PDB entry 1GZS | X-ray diffraction, 2.30 A resolution | chains A and B

[Chain A]
Name: GTP-binding protein
Organism: Homo sapiens
UniProtKB: P25763 (G25P_HUMAN); residues 1-178 here = UniProt positions 1-178
Sequence (180 residues; each row starts with the number of its first residue; note: 1 number in that range is skipped by the numbering (no residue carries it; nothing is unmodelled there); numbers below 1 keep their minus sign (Gly-2 is residue -2)):
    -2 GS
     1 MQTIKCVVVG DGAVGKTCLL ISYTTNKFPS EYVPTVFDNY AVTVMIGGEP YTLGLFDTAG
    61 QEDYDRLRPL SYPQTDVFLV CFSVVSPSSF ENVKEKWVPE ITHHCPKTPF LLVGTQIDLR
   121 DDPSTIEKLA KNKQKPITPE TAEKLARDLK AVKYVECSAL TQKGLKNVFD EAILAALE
Unresolved in the structure: -2 to -1
From the paper describing this entry:
  - binding site for sulfate ion: Lys16
  - conformationally variable residues (loop rearrangement, order/disorder transition, side-chain flip): Asn26 to Glu31, Phe37, Tyr40, Ala59

[Chain B]
Name: SOPE
Organism: Salmonella typhimurium
Notes: fragment: guanine nuctleotide exchange factor (gef-domain), residues 78-240
UniProtKB: O52623 (O52623); residues 78-240 here = UniProt positions 78-240
Sequence (165 residues; numbered 76 to 240; the number before each row is that of its first residue):
    76 GSLTNKVVKD FMLQTLNDID IRGSASKDPA YASQTREAIL SAVYSKNKDQ CCNLLISKGI
   136 NIAPFLQEIG EAAKNAGLPG TTKNDVFTPS GAGANPFITP LISSANSKYP RMFINQHQQA
   196 SFKIYAEKII MTEVAPLFNE CAMPTPQQFQ LILENIANKY IQNTP
From the paper describing this entry:
  - mutagenesis - G168A: abolished catalytic activity with GTP-binding protein (chain A)
  - catalytic residues: Gly166 to Ala169

[Chain A / chain B interface]
Contacting residue pairs (60):
  Met1(A) with Arg186(B)
  Thr3(A) with Asn181(B); Ser182(B); Pro185(B)
  Lys5(A) with Ser178(B), hydrogen bond
  Tyr32(A) with Lys123(B); Asp124(B), hydrogen bond; Cys127(B); Asn128(B); Ile131(B), hydrophobic; Ile137(B), hydrophobic
  Pro34(A) with Asp124(B)
  Thr35(A) with Ser120(B); Lys123(B); Asp124(B), hydrogen bond (backbone-side chain); Ala167(B); Gly168(B)
  Val36(A) with Ser120(B); Asp124(B), hydrogen bond (backbone-side chain); Gly168(B); Lys198(B)
  Asp38(A) with Lys198(B), salt bridge
  Tyr40(A) with Ile177(B), hydrophobic; Phe188(B); Gln194(B), hydrogen bond (side chain-backbone)
  Ala41(A) with Asn181(B); Phe188(B); Gln194(B), hydrogen bond (backbone-side chain)
  Thr52(A) with Asn181(B)
  Phe56(A) with Ile177(B), hydrophobic; Ser178(B)
  Asp57(A) with Ala169(B)
  Ala59(A) with Gly168(B); Ala169(B), hydrogen bond (backbone-backbone)
  Gly60(A) with Ser165(B); Gly166(B); Ala167(B)
  Gln61(A) with Ala169(B), hydrogen bond (side chain-backbone); Pro171(B)
  Glu62(A) with Ser165(B)
  Asp63(A) with Gln109(B)
  Tyr64(A) with Gln109(B); Glu112(B), hydrogen bond (side chain-backbone); Ala113(B), hydrogen bond (side chain-backbone); Ser116(B); Gly166(B)
  Asp65(A) with Gln109(B), hydrogen bond
  Arg66(A) with Asp103(B), salt bridge; Ala105(B); Tyr106(B); Gln109(B), hydrogen bond (backbone-side chain)
  Leu67(A) with Tyr106(B), hydrophobic; Gln109(B); Thr110(B); Ala113(B), hydrophobic; Pro171(B), hydrophobic; Phe172(B), hydrophobic
  Leu70(A) with Phe172(B), hydrophobic; Pro175(B)
  Ser71(A) with Thr174(B), hydrogen bond
Interface residues without a listed pair, chain A (29 interface residues in all): Glu31, Asn39, Thr43, Gly54, Thr58
Interface residues without a listed pair, chain B (39 interface residues in all): Ile94, Asn170, Ile189, Gln191, Ala195, Phe197
The authors on this interface:
  - residue pairs: Tyr32(A)-Asp124(B), Thr35(A)-Asp124(B) (backbone contact), Val36(A)-Asp124(B) (backbone contact), Asp38(A)-Lys198(B) (salt bridge), Tyr40(A)-Gln194(B) (hydrogen bond), Ala59(A)-Ala169(B) (backbone contact)
  - interface residues, chain A: Ala59(A), Gly60(A), Gln61(A), Tyr64(A), Asp65(A), Arg66(A), Ser71(A)
  - interface residues, chain B: Ser165(B), Gly166(B), Gly168(B)

[Overview]
29 residues of chain A and 39 residues of chain B are in contact; the contacts include 13 hydrogen bonds and 2
salt bridges. Among the polar pairs are Asp38(A)-Lys198(B), Arg66(A)-Asp103(B) and Lys5(A)-Ser178(B). The
paper describes a contact between Tyr32(A) and Asp124(B); backbone contacts between Thr35(A) and Asp124(B),
Val36(A) and Asp124(B) and Ala59(A) and Ala169(B); a salt bridge between Asp38(A) and Lys198(B). From the
paper: the catalytic residue Gly166(B); G168A of chain B abolishes catalytic activity with GTP-binding protein
(chain A).
Chain A is GTP-binding protein (Homo sapiens) and chain B is SOPE (Salmonella typhimurium); the structure,
CRYSTAL STRUCTURE OF THE COMPLEX BETWEEN THE GEF DOMAIN OF THE SALMONELLA TYPHIMURIUM SOPE TOXIN AND ..., was
determined by X-ray diffraction.
